Entry 6IY2 (electron microscopy, 3.47 A resolution); this record covers chains I and O of the 11 polymer chains in the assembly.

[Chain I]
Molecule: 147-nt DNA strand
Sequence (147 nucleotides; each row starts with the number of its first residue):
     1 ATCAAAACTGTGCCGCAGTCGGCCGACCTGAGGGTCGCCGGGGTCTGCGG
    51 GGGGACCCTCTGGAAAGTGAAGGATAAGTGACGAGCGGAGACGGGATGGC
   101 GAACAGACACAAACACACAAGAGGTGAATGTTAGGACTGTTGCAGAT

[Chain O]
Molecule: Transcription regulatory protein SNF2
From: Saccharomyces cerevisiae (strain ATCC 204508 / S288c)
Notes: EC 3.6.4.-
UniProtKB: P22082 (SNF2_YEAST); numbering as in UniProt (aligned over 670-1348)
Amino-acid sequence (679 residues; each row starts with the number of its first residue):
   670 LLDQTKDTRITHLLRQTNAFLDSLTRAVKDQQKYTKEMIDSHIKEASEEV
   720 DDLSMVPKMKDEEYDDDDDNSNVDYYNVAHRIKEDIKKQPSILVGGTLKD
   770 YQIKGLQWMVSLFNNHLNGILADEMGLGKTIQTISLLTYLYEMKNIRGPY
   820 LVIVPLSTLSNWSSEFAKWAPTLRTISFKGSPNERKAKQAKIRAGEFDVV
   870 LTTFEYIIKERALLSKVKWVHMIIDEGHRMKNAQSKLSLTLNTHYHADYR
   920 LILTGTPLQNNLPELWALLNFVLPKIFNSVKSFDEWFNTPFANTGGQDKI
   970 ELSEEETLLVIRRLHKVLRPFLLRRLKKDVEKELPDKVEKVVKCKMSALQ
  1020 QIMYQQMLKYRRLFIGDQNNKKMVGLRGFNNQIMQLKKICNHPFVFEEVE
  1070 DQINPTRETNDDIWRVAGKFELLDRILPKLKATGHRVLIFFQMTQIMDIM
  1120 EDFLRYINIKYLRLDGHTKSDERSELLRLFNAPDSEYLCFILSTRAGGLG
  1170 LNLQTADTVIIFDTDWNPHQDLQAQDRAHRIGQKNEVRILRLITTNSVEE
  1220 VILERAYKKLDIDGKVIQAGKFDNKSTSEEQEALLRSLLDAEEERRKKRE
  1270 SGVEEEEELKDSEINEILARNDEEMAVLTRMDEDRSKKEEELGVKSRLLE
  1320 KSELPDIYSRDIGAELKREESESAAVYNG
Disordered / not traced: 691-742, 961-966, 1033-1046, 1270-1277, 1310-1313, 1321-1335
Ligand contacts: ADP (adenosine-5'-diphosphate): Thr766, Leu767, Lys768, Gln771, Glu793, Met794, Gly795, Leu796, Gly797, Lys798, Thr799, Ile800
Swiss-Prot annotation at these positions:
  - motif: Asp894 to His897 (DEGH box)
  - binding site (ATP): Asp792 to Thr799
  - modified residue (Phosphoserine): Ser716, Ser1340

[How chain I and chain O interact]
Contacting residue pairs (23):
  DG15(I) - Lys885(O)  phosphate contact
  DC16(I) - Arg880(O)  phosphate contact
  DG94(I) - Arg898(O)  phosphate contact
  DG94(I) - Lys905(O)  sugar contact
  DG95(I) - Arg898(O)  hydrogen bond to the phosphate
  DG95(I) - Ser904(O)  hydrogen bond to the phosphate
  DG95(I) - Lys905(O)  hydrogen bond to the phosphate
  DG95(I) - Leu906(O)  hydrogen bond to the phosphate
  DA96(I) - His897(O)  phosphate contact
  DA96(I) - Arg898(O)  phosphate contact
  DA96(I) - Asn901(O)  hydrogen bond to the phosphate
  DT97(I) - Lys900(O)  salt bridge to the phosphate
  DT97(I) - Asn929(O)  hydrogen bond to the phosphate
  DT97(I) - Arg1164(O)  salt bridge to the phosphate
  DT97(I) - Trp1185(O)  phosphate contact
  DT97(I) - Asn1186(O)  hydrogen bond to the phosphate
  DG98(I) - Asn929(O)  hydrogen bond to the phosphate
  DG98(I) - Trp1185(O)  sugar contact
  DG98(I) - Arg1224(O)  phosphate contact
  DG99(I) - Ile1052(O)  phosphate contact
  DG99(I) - Trp1185(O)  phosphate contact
  DG99(I) - Arg1224(O)  salt bridge to the phosphate
  DC100(I) - Ile1052(O)  phosphate contact
Other interface residues (no listed pair), chain O (17 interface residues in all): Ile877, Asn1050

[Summary]
The interface between chain I and chain O involves 9 residues on one side and 17 on the other; the contacts
include 8 hydrogen bonds and 3 salt bridges. Polar pairs include DG95(I)-Arg898(O), DG95(I)-Ser904(O) and
DG95(I)-Lys905(O). Ligands of chain O: ADP.
Chain I is a 147-nt DNA strand and chain O is Transcription regulatory protein SNF2 (Saccharomyces cerevisiae
(strain ATCC 204508 / S288c)); the structure, Structure of Snf2-MMTV-A nucleosome complex at shl2 in ADP
state, was determined by electron microscopy (same publication as 5Z3U, 5Z3V, 5Z3L, 5Z3O and 6IY3).
